PDB entry 5C1W | X-ray diffraction, 1.70 A resolution | chain A

== Chain A ==
Molecule: cAMP and cAMP-inhibited cGMP 3', 5'-cyclic phosphodiesterase 10A
Organism: Homo sapiens
Notes: EC 3.1.4.17, 3.1.4.35; fragment: catalytic domain
Reference sequence: Q9Y233 (PDE10_HUMAN), isoform Q9Y233-2; residues 439-779 here correspond to UniProt positions 449-789 (UniProt number = residue number + 10)
Chain sequence (362 residues; numbered 418 to 779; the number before each row is that of its first residue):
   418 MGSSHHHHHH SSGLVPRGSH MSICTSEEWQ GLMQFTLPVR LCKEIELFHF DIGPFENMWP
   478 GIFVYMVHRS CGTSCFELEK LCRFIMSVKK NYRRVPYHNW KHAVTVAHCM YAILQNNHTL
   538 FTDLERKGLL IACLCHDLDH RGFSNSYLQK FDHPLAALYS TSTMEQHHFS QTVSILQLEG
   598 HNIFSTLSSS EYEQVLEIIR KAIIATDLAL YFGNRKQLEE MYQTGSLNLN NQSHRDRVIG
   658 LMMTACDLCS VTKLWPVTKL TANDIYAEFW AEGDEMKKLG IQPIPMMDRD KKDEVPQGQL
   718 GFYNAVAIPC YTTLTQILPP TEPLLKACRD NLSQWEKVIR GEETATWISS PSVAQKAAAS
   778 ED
Not modelled in the structure: 418-436, 762-779
Sequence notes: initiating methionine (418); expression tag (419-438)
Curated features (UniProtKB/Swiss-Prot):
  - binding site (3',5'-cyclic AMP): Gln649
Ion coordination: Zn2+: His519, His553, Asp554, Asp664; Mg2+ near Asp554 (its only coordinating residue here)
Small-molecule neighbours: 4XS (4,6-dichloro-2-cyclopropyl-5-methylpyrimidine): Tyr514, Leu625, Leu665, Ser667, Val668, Ile682, Tyr683, Phe686, Met703, Gln716, Phe719

== In short ==
Ligands of chain A: compound 4XS. The Zn2+ site is built by His519, His553, Asp554 and Asp664. Curated
annotation (UniProt) lists residue binding 3',5'-cyclic AMP Gln649.
Chain A is cAMP and cAMP-inhibited cGMP 3', 5'-cyclic phosphodiesterase 10A (Homo sapiens); the structure,
PDE10 complexed with 4,6-dichloro-2-cyclopropyl-5-methyl-pyrimidine, was determined by X-ray diffraction
together with 5C2E, 5C2H, 5C28, 5C29 and 5C2A from the same study.
